4LLN - chains A and H of the 4 polymer chains in the assembly; structure by X-ray diffraction, 2.84 A resolution.

# Chain A
Protein: MepR
Source organism: Staphylococcus aureus
Notes: fragment: MepR
UniProt: Q5Y812 (Q5Y812_STAAU); residue numbers follow UniProt; this construct covers 2-139
Sequence (140 residues; each row starts with the number of its first residue; numbering starts at 0):
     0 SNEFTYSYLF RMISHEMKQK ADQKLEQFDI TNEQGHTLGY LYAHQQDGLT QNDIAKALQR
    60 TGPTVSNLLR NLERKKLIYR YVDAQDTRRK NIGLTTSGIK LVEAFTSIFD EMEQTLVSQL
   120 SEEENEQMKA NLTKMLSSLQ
Not modelled in the structure: 0-2
Construct notes: expression tag (0-1)
From the paper describing this entry:
  - specificity-determining residues: Arg87
  - mutagenesis - T63A: unchanged binding to mepR operator site
  - mutagenesis - R10S (Kd 300 nM), H35A (Kd 420 nM), T63A (2-fold): decreased binding to mepR operator
  - mutagenesis - R87A: abolished binding to mepA operator
  - mutagenesis - T63A: unchanged binding to mepA operator
  - mutagenesis - H14A (Kd = 380 nM), R79A: decreased binding to DNA-binding activity

# Chain H
Molecule: Palindromized mepR operator sequence
Notes: fragment: palindromized mepR operator
Sequence (24 nucleotides; each row starts with the number of its first residue):
     1 ATTTAGTTAG ATATCTAACT AAAT

# How chain A and chain H interact
Residue-residue contacts (24):
  Thr30(A) - DT12(H)  phosphate contact
  Thr30(A) - DA13(H)  hydrogen bond to the phosphate
  Glu32(A) - DA13(H)  phosphate contact
  Glu32(A) - DT14(H)  phosphate contact
  Gln33(A) - DT12(H)  phosphate contact
  Gln33(A) - DA13(H)  hydrogen bond to the phosphate
  Gln58(A) - DC15(H)  phosphate contact
  Arg59(A) - DT14(H)  salt bridge to the phosphate
  Arg59(A) - DC15(H)  phosphate contact
  Thr60(A) - DC15(H)  hydrogen bond to the phosphate
  Thr60(A) - DT16(H)  base contact
  Pro62(A) - DT16(H)  base contact
  Pro62(A) - DA17(H)  base contact
  Thr63(A) - DT14(H)  sugar contact
  Thr63(A) - DC15(H)  hydrogen bond to the phosphate
  Asn66(A) - DT14(H)  base contact
  Leu67(A) - DA13(H)  phosphate contact
  Asn70(A) - DT12(H)  phosphate contact
  Asn70(A) - DA13(H)  phosphate contact
  Asp85(A) - DA23(H)  sugar contact
  Thr86(A) - DA22(H)  phosphate contact
  Thr86(A) - DA23(H)  hydrogen bond to the phosphate
  Arg87(A) - DA22(H)  sugar contact
  Arg87(A) - DA23(H)  hydrogen bond to the sugar
Also at the interface, not in a pair above, chain A (15 interface residues in all): Gln84
Also at the interface, not in a pair above, chain H (9 interface residues in all): DA21

# In short
15 residues of chain A face 9 of chain H across their interface, with 6 hydrogen bonds and 1 salt bridge.
Polar pairs include Arg87(A)-DA23(H), Thr30(A)-DA13(H) and Gln33(A)-DA13(H). The paper reports that R10S, H35A
and T63A of chain A reduce binding to mepR operator; the specificity determinant Arg87(A); 6 substitutions
were tested in all.
Chain A is MepR (Staphylococcus aureus) and chain H is Palindromized mepR operator sequence; the structure,
Crystal structure of S. aureus MepR-DNA complex, was determined by X-ray diffraction (same publication as
4LLL).
